Entry 6GCS (electron microscopy, 4.32 A resolution (low resolution: residue-level contacts below are approximate; hydrogen-bond / salt-bridge calls are withheld)); this record covers chains L and 2 of the 42 polymer chains in the assembly.

# Chain L
Name: ND4L subunit (nulm)
Source organism: Yarrowia lipolytica
Notes: EC 1.6.5.3
Reference sequence: Q9B6D4 (NU4LM_YARLI); residues 1-86 here = UniProt positions 1-86
Sequence (86 residues; numbered 1 to 86; the number before each row is that of its first residue):
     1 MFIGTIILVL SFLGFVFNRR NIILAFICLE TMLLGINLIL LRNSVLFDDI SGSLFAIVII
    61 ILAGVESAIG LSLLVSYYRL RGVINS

# Chain 2
Name: ND2 subunit (NU2M)
Source organism: Yarrowia lipolytica
Notes: EC 1.6.5.3
Reference sequence: Q9B6C8 (NU2M_YARLI); residue numbers follow UniProt; this construct covers 1-469
Sequence (469 residues; each row starts with the number of its first residue):
     1 MLILAIISLI TFVSMSKLSD NRAIIRLINI YLILVLVLDS FLYLLFLNNQ TYTVMGELLI
    61 FNSFTFYIDM LIYFIMIVIS SLYGYNLYNN NLYKTLFEPK KELIILFLIN ILGALLIVHS
   121 NDFITLFVAI ELQSYSIYLI TAIYNSSYKA SKASMLYFFM GGILSILIAY SINTYYSVLN
   181 SYTLHSLDSL IINTLDLNLI LIALSLGLLF KIGIAPLHKW LISIYENTPI LITIYISLIP
   241 KISILSYLVL SNISINSLVI SILAILTLLV GSVGGLLQIK IKRLLAFSGL TNAGYMMLLL
   301 LLNNNEFSYL YYITQYSISH LAIFMIIIFS IYYINYINNQ YNPIIYVNQL KGLIHDNAYL
   361 VLSMAIVVFS FIGIPPLLGF FGKLNILMSI LNNGYYFISI VLIVASLISA LYYLYLLNVS
   421 IQDKNNILIN SNETVSSVLS YILSSLIILI TFGFIYNSLI IDIFNVYFN
Not modelled in the structure: 86-98, 466-469
Small-molecule neighbours: 1,2-Distearoyl-sn-glycerophosphoethanolamine (3PE): Tyr359, Leu362, Ile366, Ile374, Leu377

# How chain L and chain 2 interact
Pairs across the interface (59):
  Thr5(L) with Tyr170(2)
  Leu8(L) with Tyr170(2)
  Phe12(L) with Ile163(2)
  Phe15(L) with Phe159(2); Ile163(2)
  Ile22(L) with Phe159(2)
  Phe26(L) with Phe158(2); Phe159(2)
  Leu29(L) with Phe159(2); Gly162(2); Ile163(2)
  Met32(L) with Ile166(2)
  Leu33(L) with Ile166(2)
  Ile36(L) with Ala169(2); Tyr170(2); Asn173(2)
  Ile39(L) with Asn173(2)
  Leu40(L) with Asn173(2); Tyr182(2)
  Asn43(L) with Asn173(2); Ser177(2)
  Phe47(L) with Tyr176(2); Ser177(2); Asn180(2)
  Asp48(L) with Tyr176(2)
  Ser51(L) with Tyr176(2); Asn180(2); Tyr182(2)
  Gly52(L) with Tyr176(2); Tyr182(2)
  Leu54(L) with Ile124(2)
  Phe55(L) with Ile124(2); Phe127(2); Ile172(2); Tyr182(2)
  Val58(L) with Val128(2)
  Ile59(L) with Phe127(2)
  Leu62(L) with Phe127(2); Glu131(2); Tyr135(2)
  Val65(L) with Tyr135(2)
  Glu66(L) with Tyr135(2); Phe158(2)
  Ile69(L) with Leu139(2)
  Gly70(L) with Phe158(2)
  Leu73(L) with Tyr138(2); Ala142(2); Ser154(2); Met155(2); Phe158(2)
  Leu74(L) with Met155(2)
  Ser76(L) with Asn145(2); Ser151(2)
  Tyr77(L) with Ser151(2); Met155(2)
  Tyr78(L) with Ser151(2)
  Arg79(L) with Tyr148(2)
  Leu80(L) with Asn145(2)
  Asn85(L) with Tyr148(2)
Other interface residues (no listed pair), chain L (35 interface residues in all): Ser44
Other interface residues (no listed pair), chain 2 (31 interface residues in all): Phe123, Ser146, Ser147, Lys152, Leu179

# In short
Chain L and chain 2 form an interface of 35 and 31 residues respectively. Chain 2 binds
1,2-Distearoyl-sn-glycerophosphoethanolamine.
Here chain L is ND4L subunit (nulm) and chain 2 is ND2 subunit (NU2M), both from Yarrowia lipolytica. Entry
6GCS (Cryo-EM structure of respiratory complex I from Yarrowia lipolytica) was determined by electron
microscopy.
